6S1C - chains A and B of the 4 polymer chains in the assembly; structure by X-ray diffraction, 6.10 A resolution (low resolution: residue-level contacts below are approximate; hydrogen-bond / salt-bridge calls are withheld).

Chain A:
Molecule: DNA polymerase epsilon catalytic subunit A
Organism: Saccharomyces cerevisiae (strain ATCC 204508 / S288c)
Notes: EC 2.7.7.7
UniProtKB: P21951 (DPOE_YEAST); residues 1-524 here = UniProt positions 1-524
Sequence (549 residues; row label = number of the first residue in the row; numbers below 1 keep their minus sign (Met-24 is residue -24)):
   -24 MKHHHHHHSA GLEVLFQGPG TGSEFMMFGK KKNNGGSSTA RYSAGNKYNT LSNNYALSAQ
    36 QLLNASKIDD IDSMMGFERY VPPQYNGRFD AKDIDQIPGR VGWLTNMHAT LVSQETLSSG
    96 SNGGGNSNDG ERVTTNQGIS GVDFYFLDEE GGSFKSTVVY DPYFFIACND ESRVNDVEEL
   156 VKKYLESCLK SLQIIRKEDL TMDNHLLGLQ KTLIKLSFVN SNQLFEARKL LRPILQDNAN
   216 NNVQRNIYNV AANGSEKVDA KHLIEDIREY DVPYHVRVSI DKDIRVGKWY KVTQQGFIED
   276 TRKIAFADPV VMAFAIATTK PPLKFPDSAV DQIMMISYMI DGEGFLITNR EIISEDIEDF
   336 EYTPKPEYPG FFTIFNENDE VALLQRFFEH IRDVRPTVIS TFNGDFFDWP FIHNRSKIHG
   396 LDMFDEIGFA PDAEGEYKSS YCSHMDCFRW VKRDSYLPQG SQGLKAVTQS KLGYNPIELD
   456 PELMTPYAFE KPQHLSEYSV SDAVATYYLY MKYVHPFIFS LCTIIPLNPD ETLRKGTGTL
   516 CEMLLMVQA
Not modelled in the structure: -24 to 28, 60-76, 92-108, 176-189, 215-236
Differences from the reference sequence: initiating methionine (-24); expression tag (-23 to 0); engineered mutation Ala290 (Asp in P21951), Ala292 (Glu in P21951)
What the authors report for this chain:
  - mutagenesis - I170G/K172A/E173A/D174A/L175A/M177G/N179A/H180A/L181G, E330A/D331A/E333A/D334A/E336A: decreased binding to Chromosome transmission fidelity protein 18

Chain B:
Molecule: Sister chromatid cohesion protein DCC1
Organism: Saccharomyces cerevisiae (strain ATCC 204508 / S288c)
UniProtKB: P25559 (DCC1_YEAST); residue numbers follow UniProt; this construct covers 1-380
Sequence (380 residues; row label = number of the first residue in the row):
     1 MSINLHSAPE YDPSYKLIQL TPELLDIIQD PVQNHQLRFK SLDKDKSEVV LCSHDKTWVL
    61 KQRKHSNTVL LMREFVPEQP ITFDETLLFG LSKPYMDVVG FAKTESEFET RETHGELNLN
   121 SVPIYNGELD FSDKIMKRSS TKVIGTLEEL LENSPCSALE GISKWHKIGG SVKDGVLCIL
   181 SQDFLFKALH VLLMSAMAES LDLQHLNVED THHAVGKDIE DEFNPYTREI IETVLNKFAV
   241 QEQEAENNTW RLRIPFIAQW YGIQALRKYV SGISMPIDEF LIKWKSLFPP FFPCDIDIDM
   301 LRGYHFKPTD KTVQYIAKST LPMDPKERFK VLFRLQSQWD LEDIKPLIEE LNSRGMKIDS
   361 FIMKYARRKR LGKKTVVTSR
Not modelled in the structure: 1, 122-142, 172-177, 242-248, 308-310
What the authors report for this chain:
  - mutagenesis - K364A/R367A/R380A: decreased binding to DNA polymerase epsilon catalytic subunit A (chain A)

Chain A / chain B interface:
Pairs across the interface (16; chain A residue first):
  Asp331(A) - Lys326(B)
  Glu333(A) - Arg354(B)
  Asp334(A) - Arg354(B)
  Asp334(A) - Lys364(B)
  Asp334(A) - Tyr365(B)
  Phe346(A) - Met356(B)
  Thr348(A) - Met356(B)
  Thr348(A) - Lys364(B)
  Phe350(A) - Met363(B)
  Phe350(A) - Lys364(B)
  Asn351(A) - Lys326(B)
  Arg361(A) - Arg367(B)
  Arg361(A) - Arg380(B)
  Glu364(A) - Arg367(B)
  Asp368(A) - Arg367(B)
  Asp368(A) - Arg368(B)
Interface residues without a listed pair, chain A (12 interface residues in all): Glu318, Ile349
Interface residues without a listed pair, chain B (13 interface residues in all): Asn352, Lys357, Ser360, Ala366

Summary:
The interface between chain A and chain B involves 12 residues on one side and 13 on the other. From the
paper: I170G/K172A/E173A/D174A/L175A/M177G/N179A/H180A/L181G and E330A/D331A/E333A/D334A/E336A of chain A
reduce binding to Chromosome transmission fidelity protein 18; K364A/R367A/R380A of chain B reduce binding to
DNA polymerase epsilon catalytic subunit A (chain A).
Here chain A is DNA polymerase epsilon catalytic subunit A and chain B is Sister chromatid cohesion protein
DCC1, both from Saccharomyces cerevisiae (strain ATCC 204508 / S288c). Entry 6S1C (P3221 crystal form of the
Ctf18-1-8/Pol2(1-528) complex) was determined by X-ray diffraction, deposited together with 6S2E and 6S2F.
